PDB entry 8RXB | X-ray diffraction, 2.60 A resolution | chains A and B of the 12 polymer chains in the assembly

# Chain A
Name: Regulator of nonsense transcripts 1
Organism: Homo sapiens
Notes: EC 3.6.4.12, 3.6.4.13
UniProt: Q92900 (RENT1_HUMAN); residues 1-173 here correspond to UniProt positions 115-287 (UniProt number = residue number + 114)
Sequence (173 residues; row label = number of the first residue in the row):
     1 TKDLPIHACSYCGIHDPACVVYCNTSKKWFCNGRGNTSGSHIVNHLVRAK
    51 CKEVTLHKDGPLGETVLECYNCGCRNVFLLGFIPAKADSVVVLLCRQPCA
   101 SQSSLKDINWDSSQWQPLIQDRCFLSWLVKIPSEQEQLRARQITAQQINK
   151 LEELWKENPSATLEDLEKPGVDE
Not modelled in the structure: 1, 86-88, 105-113, 161-173
Bound ions: Zn2+ site 1: Cys9, Cys12, Cys31, His41; Zn2+ site 2: Cys69, Cys72, Cys95, Cys99
Swiss-Prot annotation at these positions:
  - region: Cys9 to His41 (C3H), Cys23 to Cys51 (CC/SHH/C), Cys69 to Cys99 (C4)
  - binding site (Zn(2+)): Cys9, Cys12, Cys23, Ser26, Cys31, His41, His45, Cys51, Cys69, Cys72, Cys95, Cys99

# Chain B
Name: Telomerase-binding protein EST1A
Notes: EC 3.1.-.-
UniProt: Q86US8 (EST1A_HUMAN); residue numbers follow UniProt; this construct covers 404-418
Sequence (15 residues; row label = number of the first residue in the row):
   404 RGRGILILPAHTTLS
Not modelled in the structure: 404-405, 414-418
Swiss-Prot annotation at these positions:
  - modified residue: Arg406 (Omega-N-methylarginine)

# Chain A / chain B interface
Contacting residue pairs (22; chain A residue first):
  Pro61(A) with Pro412(B), hydrophobic
  Leu62(A) with Ile410(B); Pro412(B)
  Glu68(A) with Arg406(B); Gly407(B)
  Tyr70(A) with Arg406(B); Gly407(B); Ile408(B), hydrophobic
  Ser89(A) with Leu411(B)
  Val90(A) with Ile408(B), hydrophobic; Leu409(B); Ile410(B), hydrophobic; Leu411(B)
  Val91(A) with Ile408(B); Leu409(B), hydrogen bond (backbone-backbone); Leu411(B), hydrophobic
  Val92(A) with Gly407(B); Ile408(B), hydrophobic
  Leu93(A) with Gly407(B), hydrogen bond (backbone-backbone); Leu409(B), hydrophobic
  Trp127(A) with Leu411(B), hydrophobic
  Leu128(A) with Leu409(B), hydrophobic
Other interface residues (no listed pair), chain A (12 interface residues in all): Cys69
The authors on this interface:
  - interface residues, chain A: Val91(A)
  - interface residues, chain B: Gly407(B), Leu409(B)
  - hot spots on chain B (mutagenesis) - L409E: abolished binding to Regulator of nonsense transcripts 1 (chain A)
  - hot spots on chain B (mutagenesis) - G407E: abolished binding to TwinStrep-tagged UPF1 full-length
  - hot spots on chain B (mutagenesis) - L409E: decreased binding to untagged UPF1

# Overview
Chain A and chain B form an interface of 12 and 7 residues respectively, with 2 hydrogen bonds. Backbone
hydrogen bonds pair Val91(A)-Leu409(B) and Leu93(A)-Gly407(B). From UniProt: 12 Zn2+-binding residues on chain
A. From the paper: L409E of chain B abolishes binding to Regulator of nonsense transcripts 1 (chain A);
interface residues Val91(A) and Gly407(B) among others.
Here chain A is Regulator of nonsense transcripts 1 (Homo sapiens) and chain B is Telomerase-binding protein
EST1A. Entry 8RXB (Human UPF1 CH domain in complex with SMG6 peptide) was determined by X-ray diffraction.
